PDB entry 6S6T | electron microscopy, 4.10 A resolution (low resolution: residue-level contacts below are approximate; hydrogen-bond / salt-bridge calls are withheld) | chains C and F of the 7 polymer chains in the assembly

== Chain C ==
Protein: Glutamate synthase [NADPH] large chain
From: Azospirillum brasilense
Notes: EC 1.4.1.13
Reference sequence: Q05755 (GLTB_AZOBR); residues -35 to 1479 here correspond to UniProt positions 1-1515 (UniProt number = residue number + 36)
Chain sequence (1515 residues; each row starts with the number of its first residue; numbers below 1 keep their minus sign (Met-35 is residue -35)):
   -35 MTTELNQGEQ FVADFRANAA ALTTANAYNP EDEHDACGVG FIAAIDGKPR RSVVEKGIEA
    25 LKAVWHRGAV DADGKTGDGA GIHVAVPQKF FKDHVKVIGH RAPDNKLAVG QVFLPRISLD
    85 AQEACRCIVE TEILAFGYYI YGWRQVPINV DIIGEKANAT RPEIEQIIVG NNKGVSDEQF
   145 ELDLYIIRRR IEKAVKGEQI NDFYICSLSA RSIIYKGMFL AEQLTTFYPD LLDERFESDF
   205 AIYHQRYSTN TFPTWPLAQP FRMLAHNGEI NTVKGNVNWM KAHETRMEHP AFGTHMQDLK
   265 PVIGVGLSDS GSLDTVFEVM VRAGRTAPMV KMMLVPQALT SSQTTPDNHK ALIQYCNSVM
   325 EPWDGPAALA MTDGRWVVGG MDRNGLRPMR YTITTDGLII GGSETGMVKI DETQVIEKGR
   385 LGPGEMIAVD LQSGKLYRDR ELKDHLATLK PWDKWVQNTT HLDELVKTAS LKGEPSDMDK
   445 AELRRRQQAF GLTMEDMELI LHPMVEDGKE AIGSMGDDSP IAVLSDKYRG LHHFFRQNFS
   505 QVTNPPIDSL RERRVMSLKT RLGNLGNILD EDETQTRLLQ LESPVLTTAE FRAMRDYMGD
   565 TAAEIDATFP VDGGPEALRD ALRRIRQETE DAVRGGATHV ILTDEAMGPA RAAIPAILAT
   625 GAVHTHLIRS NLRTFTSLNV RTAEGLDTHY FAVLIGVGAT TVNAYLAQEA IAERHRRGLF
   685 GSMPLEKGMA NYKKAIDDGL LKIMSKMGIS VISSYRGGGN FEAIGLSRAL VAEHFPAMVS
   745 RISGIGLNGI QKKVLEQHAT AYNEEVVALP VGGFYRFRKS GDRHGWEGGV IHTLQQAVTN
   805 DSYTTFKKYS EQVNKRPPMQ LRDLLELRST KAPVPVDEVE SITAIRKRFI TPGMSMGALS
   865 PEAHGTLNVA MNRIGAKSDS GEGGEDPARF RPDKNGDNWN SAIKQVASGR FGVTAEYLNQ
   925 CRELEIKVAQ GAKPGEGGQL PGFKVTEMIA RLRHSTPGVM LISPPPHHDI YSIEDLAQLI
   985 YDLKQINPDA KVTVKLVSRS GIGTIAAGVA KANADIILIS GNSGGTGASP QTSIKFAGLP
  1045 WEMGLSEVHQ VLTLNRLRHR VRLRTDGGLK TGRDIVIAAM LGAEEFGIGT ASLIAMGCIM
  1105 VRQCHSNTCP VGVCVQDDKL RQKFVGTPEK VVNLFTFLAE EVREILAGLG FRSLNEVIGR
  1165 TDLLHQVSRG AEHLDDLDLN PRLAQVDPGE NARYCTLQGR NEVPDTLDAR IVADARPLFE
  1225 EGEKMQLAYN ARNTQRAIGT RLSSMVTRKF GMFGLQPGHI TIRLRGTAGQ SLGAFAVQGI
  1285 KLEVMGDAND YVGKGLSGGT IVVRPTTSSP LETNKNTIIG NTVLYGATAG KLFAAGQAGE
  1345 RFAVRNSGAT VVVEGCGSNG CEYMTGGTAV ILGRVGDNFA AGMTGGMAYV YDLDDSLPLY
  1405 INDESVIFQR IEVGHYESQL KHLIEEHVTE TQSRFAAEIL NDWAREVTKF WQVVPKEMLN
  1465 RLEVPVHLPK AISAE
Disordered / not traced: -35 to 0, 1473-1479
Metal / ion sites: 3Fe-4S cluster Fe: Cys1102, Cys1108, Cys1113
Residues lining bound ligands:
  - 3Fe-4S cluster (F3S): Met479, Cys1102, Ile1103, Met1104, Val1105, Arg1106, Gln1107, Cys1108, Cys1113, Pro1114, Val1115, Val1117, Cys1118
  - FMN (flavin mononucleotide): Met479, Pro856, Gly857, Met858, Ser859, Leu863, Glu886, Gln909, Lys931, Gln934, Lys999, Ser1027, Gly1028, Gly1029, Thr1030, Gly1031, Asp1070, Gly1071, Gly1072, Gly1091, Ile1092, Gly1093, Thr1094, Ala1095, Leu1097, Cys1118

== Chain F ==
Protein: Glutamate synthase [NADPH] small chain
From: Azospirillum brasilense
Notes: EC 1.4.1.13
Reference sequence: Q05756 (GLTD_AZOBR); residue numbers follow UniProt; this construct covers 1-482
Chain sequence (482 residues; row label = number of the first residue in the row):
     1 MANQRMLGFV HTAQRMPDKR PAAERRQDFA EIYARFSDER ANEQANRCSQ CGVPFCQVHC
    61 PVSNNIPDWL KLTSEGRLEE AYEVSQATNN FPEICGRICP QDRLCEGNCV IEQSTHGAVT
   121 IGSVEKYIND TAWDQGWVKP RTPSRELGLS VGVIGAGPAG LAAAEELRAK GYEVHVYDRY
   181 DRMGGLLVYG IPGFKLEKSV VERRVKLLAD AGVIYHPNFE VGRDASLPEL RRKHVAVLVA
   241 TGVYKARDIK APGSGLGNIV AALDYLTTSN KVSLGDTVEA YENGSLNAAG KHVVVLGGGD
   301 TAMDCVRTAI RQGATSVKCL YRRDRKNMPG SQREVAHAEE EGVEFIWQAA PEGFTGDTVV
   361 TGVRAVRIHL GVADATGRQT PQVIEGSEFT VQADLVIKAL GFEPEDLPNA FDEPELKVTR
   421 WGTLLVDHRT KMTNMDGVFA AGDIVRGASL VVWAIRDGRD AAEGIHAYAK AKAEAPVAVA
   481 AE
Disordered / not traced: 1-3, 476-482
Metal / ion sites: 4Fe-4S cluster Fe site 1: Cys48, Cys51, Cys56, Cys109; 4Fe-4S cluster Fe site 2: Cys60, Cys99, Cys105, Glu125
Residues lining bound ligands:
  - FAD (flavin-adenine dinucleotide): Ile98, Pro100, Gly155, Ala156, Gly157, Pro158, Ala159, Gly160, Tyr177, Asp178, Arg179, Tyr180, Gly185, Leu186, Ile191, Phe219, Glu220, Val221, Gly222, Ala240, Thr241, Gly242, Tyr244, Asp300, Thr301, Asp304, Phe402, Gly442, Asp443, Ser449, Leu450, Val451, Ala454
  - 4Fe-4S cluster (SF4), molecule 1: Cys48, Ser49, Gln50, Cys51, Pro54, Phe55, Cys56, Cys109, Val110, Ile111, Val119
  - 4Fe-4S cluster (SF4), molecule 2: Cys60, Val62, Asn64, Cys95, Gly96, Cys99, Gln101, Leu104, Cys105, Ile121, Gly122, Glu125, Val452

== Chain C / chain F interface ==
Pairs across the interface (35; chain C residue first):
  Met458(C) with Glu80(F)
  Glu462(C) with Arg77(F)
  Arg681(C) with Arg77(F)
  Leu683(C) with Arg77(F)
  Val775(C) with Asn65(F); Asp68(F)
  Arg780(C) with Asp68(F)
  Phe781(C) with Val53(F); Pro54(F)
  Arg782(C) with Pro54(F); Gln57(F); Pro67(F); Asp68(F)
  Trp790(C) with Val53(F)
  Gly792(C) with Phe55(F)
  His796(C) with Phe55(F); Gln113(F)
  Ile1103(C) with Phe55(F); Val110(F); Gln113(F)
  Met1104(C) with Gly52(F)
  Val1105(C) with Cys51(F); Gly52(F); Val110(F)
  Gln1107(C) with Ser49(F)
  Thr1112(C) with Leu7(F); Phe9(F)
  Pro1114(C) with Val110(F); Ser114(F); His116(F)
  Val1115(C) with Ser114(F)
  Lys1123(C) with Val10(F)
  Leu1124(C) with His116(F)
  Lys1127(C) with Thr115(F); His116(F)
Also at the interface, not in a pair above, chain C (25 interface residues in all): Val771, Lys783, Glu791, Ile795
Also at the interface, not in a pair above, chain F (24 interface residues in all): Gln50, Lys71, Glu83, Asn108

== Summary ==
25 residues of chain C and 24 residues of chain F are in contact. Chain C binds flavin mononucleotide and
3Fe-4S cluster. Chain F binds 4Fe-4S cluster and flavin-adenine dinucleotide. Cys1102(C), Cys1108(C) and
Cys1113(C) form the 3Fe-4S cluster Fe site.
Here chain C is Glutamate synthase [NADPH] large chain and chain F is Glutamate synthase [NADPH] small chain,
both from Azospirillum brasilense. Entry 6S6T (Structure of Azospirillum brasilense Glutamate Synthase in a4b3
oligomeric state) was determined by electron microscopy, deposited together with 6S6S, 6S6U and 6S6X.
